PDB entry 8XKV | electron microscopy, 3.30 A resolution | chains E and F of the 17 polymer chains in the assembly

[Chain E]
Molecule: Probable inactive ATP-dependent zinc metalloprotease FTSHI 1, chloroplastic
From: Arabidopsis thaliana
UniProtKB: O22993 (FTSI1_ARATH); residue numbers follow UniProt; this construct covers 1-946
Chain sequence (946 residues; numbered 1 to 946; the number before each row is that of its first residue):
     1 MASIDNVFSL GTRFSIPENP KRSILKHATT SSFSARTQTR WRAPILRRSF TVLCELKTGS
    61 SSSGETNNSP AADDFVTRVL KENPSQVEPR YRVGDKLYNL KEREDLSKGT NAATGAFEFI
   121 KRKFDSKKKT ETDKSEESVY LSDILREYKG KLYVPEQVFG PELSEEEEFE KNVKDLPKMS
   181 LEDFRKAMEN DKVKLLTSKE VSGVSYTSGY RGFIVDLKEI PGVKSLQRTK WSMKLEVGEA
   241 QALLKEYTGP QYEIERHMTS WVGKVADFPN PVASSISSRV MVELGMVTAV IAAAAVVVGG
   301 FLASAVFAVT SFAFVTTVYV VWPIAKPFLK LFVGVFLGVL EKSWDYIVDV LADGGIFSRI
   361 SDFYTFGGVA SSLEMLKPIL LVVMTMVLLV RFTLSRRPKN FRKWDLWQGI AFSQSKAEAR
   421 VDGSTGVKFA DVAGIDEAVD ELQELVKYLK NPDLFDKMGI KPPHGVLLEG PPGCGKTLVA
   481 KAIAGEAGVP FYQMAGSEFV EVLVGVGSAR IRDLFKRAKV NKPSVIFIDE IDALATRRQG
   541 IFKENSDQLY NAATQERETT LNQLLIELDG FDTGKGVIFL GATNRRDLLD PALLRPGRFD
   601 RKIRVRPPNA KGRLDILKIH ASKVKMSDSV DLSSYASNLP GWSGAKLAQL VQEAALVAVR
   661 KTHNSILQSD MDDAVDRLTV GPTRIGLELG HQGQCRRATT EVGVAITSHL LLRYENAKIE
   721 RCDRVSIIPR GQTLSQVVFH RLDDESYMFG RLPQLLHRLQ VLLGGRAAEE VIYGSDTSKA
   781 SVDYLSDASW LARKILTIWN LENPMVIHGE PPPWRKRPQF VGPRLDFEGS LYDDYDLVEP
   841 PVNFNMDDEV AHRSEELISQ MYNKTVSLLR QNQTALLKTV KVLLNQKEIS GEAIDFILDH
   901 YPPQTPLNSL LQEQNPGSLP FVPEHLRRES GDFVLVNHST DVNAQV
Not modelled in the structure: 1-416, 542-550, 924-946
Curated features (UniProtKB/Swiss-Prot):
  - binding site (ATP): G470 to T477
  - mutagenesis: S524 (S524P: In arcl/ftsHi1-1; Pale seedlings. Smaller and more numerous chloroplasts with abnormal thylakoid morphology)

[Chain F]
Molecule: Probable inactive ATP-dependent zinc metalloprotease FTSHI 2, chloroplastic
From: Arabidopsis thaliana
UniProtKB: A8MPR5 (FTSI2_ARATH); numbering as in UniProt (aligned over 1-876)
Chain sequence (876 residues; each row starts with the number of its first residue):
     1 MACRFPLHSS SPSQFLSPEN RQRLPRNYPS ISCQNNSATN VVHEDGDDND KAKTNQVNLL
    61 AIPITLTIIS ASLAKPSFAA AKVTERKRTQ KKPQEALTLE QLKAWSKDLP VVSNRIPYTD
   121 ILSLKAEGKL KHVIKPPNLS LRQKAEPVLV VLEDSRVLRT VLPSLEGNKR FWEQWDELGI
   181 DVQCVNAYTP PVKRPPVPSP YLGFLWKVPA YMLTWVKPKK ESKRAAELKR MREDFKRQRK
   241 EEIETMKEER VMMEKTMKAQ KKQQERKKRK AVRKKKYEES LREARKNYRD MADMWARLAQ
   301 DPNVATALGL VFFYIFYRVV VLNYRKQKKD YEDRLKIEKA EADERKKMRE LEREMEGIEE
   361 EDEEVEEGTG EKNPYLQMAM QFMKSGARVR RASNKRLPEY LERGVDVKFT DVAGLGKIRL
   421 ELEEIVKFFT HGEMYRRRGV KIPGGILLCG PPGVGKTLLA KAVAGEAGVN FFSISASQFV
   481 EIYVGVGASR VRALYQEARE NAPSVVFIDE LDAVGRERGL IKGSGGQERD ATLNQLLVSL
   541 DGFEGRGEVI TIASTNRPDI LDPALVRPGR FDRKIFIPKP GLIGRMEILQ VHARKKPMAE
   601 DLDYMAVASM TDGMVGAELA NIVEIAAINM MRDGRTELTT DDLLQAAQIE ERGMLDRKDR
   661 SLETWRQVAI NEAAMAVVAV NFPDMKNIEF LTINPRAGRE LGYVRVKMDH IKFKEGMLSR
   721 QSILDHITVQ LAPRAADELW YGEDQLSTIW AETSDNARSA ARSLVLGGLS DKHHGLNNFW
   781 VADRINDIDV EALRILNMCY ERAKEILGRN RTLMDEVVEK LVQKKSLTKQ EFFTLVELYG
   841 SSKPMPPSIL ELRKIKRLEL EEMVLKLDMT TARNSS
Not modelled in the structure: 1-398
Curated features (UniProtKB/Swiss-Prot):
  - binding site (ATP): G450 to T457

[Interface between chain E and chain F]
Residue-residue contacts - 77 pairs, chain E then chain F:
  E444(E) with M631(F)
  F455(E) with M631(F), hydrophobic
  M458(E) with A627(F)
  G459(E) with K596(F), hydrogen bond (backbone-side chain)
  I460(E) with A627(F); I628(F), hydrophobic; M631(F), hydrophobic
  K461(E) with K596(F); A627(F)
  Q555(E) with V480(F); E481(F); I482(F)
  P596(E) with N621(F); E624(F)
  D600(E) with E624(F)
  R604(E) with D656(F), salt bridge
  E745(E) with D659(F); R660(F), salt bridge; T664(F), hydrogen bond
  M748(E) with E700(F); T748(F); I749(F), hydrophobic
  F749(E) with T664(F); Q667(F); S747(F); I749(F), hydrophobic
  G750(E) with T748(F)
  R751(E) with Q667(F); Q745(F); L746(F); S747(F)
  L752(E) with D744(F); L746(F)
  P753(E) with D744(F)
  T797(E) with R758(F)
  I798(E) with R758(F)
  W799(E) with T748(F), hydrogen bond; W750(F); A751(F)
  N800(E) with R734(F), hydrogen bond (backbone-side chain); W750(F); R758(F)
  L801(E) with L746(F); S747(F)
  E802(E) with R734(F), hydrogen bond (backbone-side chain)
  N803(E) with R734(F), hydrogen bond; E738(F), hydrogen bond; E743(F); Y800(F), hydrogen bond
  M805(E) with S754(F); R758(F); L793(F); L796(F), hydrophobic
  V806(E) with R758(F), hydrogen bond (backbone-side chain); L793(F)
  I807(E) with R758(F); R762(F); D789(F); A792(F), hydrophobic; L793(F); L796(F), hydrophobic
  E828(E) with T748(F)
  L837(E) with A751(F); D755(F)
  E839(E) with R758(F); R762(F)
  P840(E) with R762(F), hydrogen bond (backbone-side chain)
  P841(E) with R762(F)
  V842(E) with R762(F); I785(F); N786(F); D789(F)
  N843(E) with N786(F), hydrogen bond (side chain-backbone); D789(F); V790(F)
  F844(E) with N786(F)
  N845(E) with N786(F)
Other interface residues (no listed pair), chain E (44 interface residues in all): E437, N551, A552, G597, R601, H808, G809, Y835
Other interface residues (no listed pair), chain F (46 interface residues in all): Y483, P597, M630, R632, V668, E752, S759, N797

[Summary]
44 residues of chain E and 46 residues of chain F are in contact; the contacts include 11 hydrogen bonds and 2
salt bridges. Among the polar pairs are R604(E)-D656(F), E745(E)-R660(F) and G459(E)-K596(F).
Chain E is Probable inactive ATP-dependent zinc metalloprotease FTSHI 1, chloroplastic and chain F is Probable
inactive ATP-dependent zinc metalloprotease FTSHI 2, chloroplastic, both from Arabidopsis thaliana; the
structure, Cryo-EM structure of the Ycf2-FtsHi motor complex from Arabidopsis in Apo state, was determined by
electron microscopy, deposited together with 8Z9Y and 8XKU.
